Entry 9IM1 (electron microscopy, 2.88 A resolution); this record covers chains F and E of the 7 polymer chains in the assembly.

[Chain F (and E)]
Molecule: Primase D5
Source organism: Monkeypox virus
Notes: chain E of this document is another copy of the same molecule, construct and numbering; everything in this record applies to it too
UniProt: Q5IXS3 (Q5IXS3_MONPV); residues 1-785 here = UniProt positions 1-785
Sequence (785 residues; numbered 1 to 785; the number before each row is that of its first residue):
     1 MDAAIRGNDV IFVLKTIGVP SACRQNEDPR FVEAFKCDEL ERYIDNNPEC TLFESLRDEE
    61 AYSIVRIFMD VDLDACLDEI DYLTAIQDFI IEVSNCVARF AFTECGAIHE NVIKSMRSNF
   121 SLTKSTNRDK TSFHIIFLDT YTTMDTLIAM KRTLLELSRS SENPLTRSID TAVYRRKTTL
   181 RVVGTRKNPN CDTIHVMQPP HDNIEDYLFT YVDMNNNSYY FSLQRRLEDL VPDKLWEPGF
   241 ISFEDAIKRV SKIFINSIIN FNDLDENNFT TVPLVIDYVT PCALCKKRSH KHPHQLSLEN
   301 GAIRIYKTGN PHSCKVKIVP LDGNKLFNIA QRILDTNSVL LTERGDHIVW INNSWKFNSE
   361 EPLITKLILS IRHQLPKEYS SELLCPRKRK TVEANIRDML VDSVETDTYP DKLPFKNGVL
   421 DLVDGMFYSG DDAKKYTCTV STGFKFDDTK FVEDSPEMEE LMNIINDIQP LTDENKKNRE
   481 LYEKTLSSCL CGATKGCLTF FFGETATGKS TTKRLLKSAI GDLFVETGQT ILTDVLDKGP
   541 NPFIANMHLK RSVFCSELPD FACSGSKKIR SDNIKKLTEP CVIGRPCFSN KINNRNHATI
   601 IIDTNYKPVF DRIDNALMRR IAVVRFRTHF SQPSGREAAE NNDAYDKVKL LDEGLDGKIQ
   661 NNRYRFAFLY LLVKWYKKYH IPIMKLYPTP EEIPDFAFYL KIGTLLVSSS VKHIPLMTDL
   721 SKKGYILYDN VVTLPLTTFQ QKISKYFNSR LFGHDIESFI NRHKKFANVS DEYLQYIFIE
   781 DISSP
Disordered / not traced: 1-239, 583-591, 630-650, 693-785 (chain E: 1, 227-321)

[Chain F / chain E interface]
Pairs across the interface - 49 pairs, chain F then chain E:
  F240(F) - K377(E)
  N300(F) - S158(E)
  N300(F) - R159(E)  hydrogen bond
  N300(F) - R167(E)  hydrogen bond (backbone-side chain)
  G301(F) - R167(E)
  A302(F) - R167(E)
  R304(F) - D74(E)  hydrogen bond (side chain-backbone)
  P311(F) - C76(E)  hydrophobic
  P311(F) - R128(E)
  H312(F) - C76(E)  hydrogen bond
  H312(F) - L77(E)
  H312(F) - D78(E)
  K315(F) - D81(E)  salt bridge
  V316(F) - L77(E)  hydrophobic
  P320(F) - E162(E)
  P320(F) - R167(E)
  L321(F) - R159(E)
  L321(F) - S160(E)
  L321(F) - R167(E)
  N324(F) - L384(E)
  N324(F) - C385(E)
  F327(F) - R372(E)
  F327(F) - L384(E)  hydrophobic
  N328(F) - S160(E)
  R332(F) - N95(E)
  R332(F) - L157(E)
  L334(F) - R99(E)  hydrogen bond (backbone-side chain)
  D335(F) - N95(E)
  D335(F) - R99(E)
  D335(F) - H109(E)
  T336(F) - N95(E)
  N337(F) - R99(E)
  N337(F) - F102(E)
  N337(F) - H109(E)  hydrogen bond
  Q374(F) - I91(E)
  P376(F) - E92(E)
  E378(F) - E162(E)
  N395(F) - L384(E)
  N395(F) - P386(E)
  N395(F) - R389(E)  hydrogen bond
  R397(F) - K366(E)
  D398(F) - T365(E)  hydrogen bond
  D398(F) - K366(E)
  D398(F) - L369(E)
  D398(F) - R389(E)  salt bridge
  L400(F) - K366(E)  hydrogen bond (backbone-side chain)
  V401(F) - N352(E)
  K434(F) - E110(E)
  K575(F) - E557(E)  salt bridge
Interface residues without a listed pair, chain F (37 interface residues in all): I318, Y379, T391, A394, M399, D402, K435, R612
Interface residues without a listed pair, chain E (34 interface residues in all): A75, S161, P164, I351

[In short]
Chain F and chain E form an interface of 37 and 34 residues respectively, with 9 hydrogen bonds and 3 salt
bridges. Polar contacts include K315(F)-D81(E), D398(F)-R389(E) and K575(F)-E557(E).
Both chains are Primase D5 (Monkeypox virus). Entry 9IM1 (The Cryo-EM structure of MPXV E5 in complex with
ssDNA in intermediate state 1) was determined by electron microscopy (same publication as 9ILY, 9ILZ, 9IM0,
9IM2 and 9IM3).
